PDB entry 8DDT | electron microscopy, 3.10 A resolution | chains A and B of the 8 polymer chains in the assembly

Chain A (and B):
Molecule: Transient receptor potential cation channel, subfamily M, member 3
Organism: Mus musculus
Notes: chain B of this document is another copy of the same molecule, construct and numbering; everything in this record applies to it too
UniProtKB: Q5F4S7 (Q5F4S7_MOUSE); numbering as in UniProt (aligned over 1-1371)
Sequence (1371 residues; each row starts with the number of its first residue):
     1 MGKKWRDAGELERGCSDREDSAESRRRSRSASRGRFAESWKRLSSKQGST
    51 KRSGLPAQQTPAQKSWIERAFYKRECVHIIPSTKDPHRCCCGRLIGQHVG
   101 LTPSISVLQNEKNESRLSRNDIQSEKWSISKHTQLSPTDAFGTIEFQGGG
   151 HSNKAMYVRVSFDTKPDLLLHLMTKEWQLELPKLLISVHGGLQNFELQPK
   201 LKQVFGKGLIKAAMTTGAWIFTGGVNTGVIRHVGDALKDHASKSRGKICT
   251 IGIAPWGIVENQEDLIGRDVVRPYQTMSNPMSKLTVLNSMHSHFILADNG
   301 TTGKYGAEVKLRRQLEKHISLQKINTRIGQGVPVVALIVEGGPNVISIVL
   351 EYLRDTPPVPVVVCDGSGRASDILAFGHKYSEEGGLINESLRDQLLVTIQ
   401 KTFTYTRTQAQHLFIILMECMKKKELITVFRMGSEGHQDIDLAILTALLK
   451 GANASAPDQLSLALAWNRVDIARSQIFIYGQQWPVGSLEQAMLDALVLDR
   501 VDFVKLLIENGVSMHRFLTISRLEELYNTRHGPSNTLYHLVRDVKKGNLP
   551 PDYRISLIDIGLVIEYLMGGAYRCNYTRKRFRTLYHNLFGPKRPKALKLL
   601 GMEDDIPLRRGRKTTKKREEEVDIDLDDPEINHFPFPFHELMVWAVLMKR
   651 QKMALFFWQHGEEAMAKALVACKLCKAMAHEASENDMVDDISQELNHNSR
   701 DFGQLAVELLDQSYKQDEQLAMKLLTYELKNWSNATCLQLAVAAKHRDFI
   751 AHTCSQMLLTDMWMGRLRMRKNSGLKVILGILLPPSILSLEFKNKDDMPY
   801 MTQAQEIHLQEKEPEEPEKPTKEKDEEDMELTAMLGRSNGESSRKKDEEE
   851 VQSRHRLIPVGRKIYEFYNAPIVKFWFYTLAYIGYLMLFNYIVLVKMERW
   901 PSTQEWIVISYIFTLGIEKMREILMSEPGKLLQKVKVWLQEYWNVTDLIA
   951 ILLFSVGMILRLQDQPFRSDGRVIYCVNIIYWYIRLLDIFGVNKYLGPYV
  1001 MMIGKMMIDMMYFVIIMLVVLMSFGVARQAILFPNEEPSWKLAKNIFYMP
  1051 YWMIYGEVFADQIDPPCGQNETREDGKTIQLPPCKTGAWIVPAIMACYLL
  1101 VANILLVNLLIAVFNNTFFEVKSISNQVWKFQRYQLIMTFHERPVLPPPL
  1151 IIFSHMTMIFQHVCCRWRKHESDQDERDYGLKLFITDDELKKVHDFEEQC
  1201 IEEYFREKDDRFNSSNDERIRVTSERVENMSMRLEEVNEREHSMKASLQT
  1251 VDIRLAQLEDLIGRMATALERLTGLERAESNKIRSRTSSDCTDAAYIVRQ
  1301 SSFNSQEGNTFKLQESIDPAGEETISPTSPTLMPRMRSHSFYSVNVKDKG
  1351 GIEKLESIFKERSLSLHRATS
Not modelled in the structure: 1-128, 383-396, 589-631, 795-860, 1068-1079, 1165-1176, 1244-1371
Small-molecule neighbours:
  - 1,2-diacyl-glycerol-3-sn-phosphate (3PH), molecule 1: Glu-941, Tyr-942, Trp-943, Thr-946, Ile-949, Ala-950, Leu-953, Val-977, Ile-980, Tyr-981, Ile-984, Leu-987, Val-1000, Ile-1003, Gly-1004, Met-1007, Gln-1132
  - 1,2-diacyl-glycerol-3-sn-phosphate (3PH), molecule 2: Val-1020, Ser-1023, Phe-1024, Ile-1094, Tyr-1098, Val-1101
  - 9Z9 ((3beta,14beta,17beta,25R)-3-[4-methoxy-3-(methoxymethyl)butoxy]spirost-5-en), molecule 1: Met-887, Asn-890, Tyr-891, Tyr-983
  - 9Z9, molecule 2: Pro-1038, Ser-1039, Trp-1040, Ala-1043
  - PIO ([(2R)-2-octanoyloxy-3-[oxidanyl-[(1R,2R,3S,4R,5R,6S)-2,3,6-tris(oxidanyl)-4,5-diphosphonooxy-cyclohexyl]oxy-phosphoryl]oxy-propyl] octanoate): Ser-773, Gly-774, Leu-775, Phe-875, Trp-876, Thr-879, Leu-880, Ile-989, Phe-990, Asn-993, Lys-994, Tyr-995

How chain A and chain B interact:
Residue-residue contacts (102; chain A residue first):
  Gly-148(A) / Ile-508(B)
  Gly-148(A) / Gly-511(B)
  Gly-148(A) / Val-512(B)
  Gly-148(A) / Ser-513(B)
  Ser-152(A) / Glu-1198(B)
  Glu-196(A) / Tyr-479(B)
  Arg-231(A) / Tyr-479(B)
  Ala-241(A) / Arg-1206(B)
  Ser-244(A) / Arg-1206(B)
  Arg-245(A) / Glu-1203(B)  salt bridge
  Arg-245(A) / Arg-1206(B)
  Arg-245(A) / Asp-1210(B)  salt bridge
  Lys-247(A) / Glu-1202(B)  salt bridge
  Gln-275(A) / Ser-513(B)
  Gln-275(A) / Arg-516(B)
  Met-277(A) / Gly-511(B)
  Met-277(A) / Arg-516(B)
  Tyr-1012(A) / Asn-993(B)  hydrogen bond
  Tyr-1012(A) / Tyr-995(B)
  Tyr-1012(A) / Leu-996(B)
  Phe-1013(A) / Tyr-999(B)  hydrophobic
  Ile-1015(A) / Phe-990(B)  hydrophobic
  Ile-1016(A) / Ile-1003(B)  hydrophobic
  Val-1019(A) / Tyr-983(B)
  Val-1019(A) / Phe-990(B)  hydrophobic
  Met-1022(A) / Tyr-983(B)  hydrophobic
  Ser-1023(A) / Ile-980(B)
  Ser-1023(A) / Tyr-983(B)
  Val-1026(A) / Asn-890(B)
  Ala-1027(A) / Cys-976(B)
  Ala-1027(A) / Ile-980(B)  hydrophobic
  Gln-1029(A) / Leu-894(B)
  Ala-1030(A) / Val-893(B)
  Ala-1030(A) / Arg-972(B)  hydrogen bond (backbone-side chain)
  Ala-1030(A) / Cys-976(B)  hydrophobic
  Ile-1031(A) / Val-973(B)  hydrophobic
  Ile-1031(A) / Cys-976(B)  hydrophobic
  Phe-1033(A) / Arg-972(B)
  Pro-1034(A) / Arg-972(B)
  Asn-1035(A) / Lys-896(B)
  Glu-1036(A) / Val-895(B)
  Glu-1036(A) / Lys-896(B)  hydrogen bond (backbone-backbone)
  Glu-1037(A) / Lys-896(B)  salt bridge
  Pro-1038(A) / Val-895(B)  hydrophobic
  Ile-1046(A) / Leu-894(B)  hydrophobic
  Val-1058(A) / Tyr-1055(B)
  Val-1058(A) / Glu-1057(B)
  Phe-1059(A) / Glu-1057(B)
  Ala-1060(A) / Glu-1057(B)  hydrogen bond (backbone-side chain)
  Asp-1064(A) / Tyr-1048(B)  hydrogen bond
  Thr-1086(A) / Ser-969(B)
  Thr-1086(A) / Asp-970(B)
  Thr-1086(A) / Val-973(B)
  Ile-1090(A) / Val-973(B)  hydrophobic
  Ile-1090(A) / Val-977(B)  hydrophobic
  Pro-1092(A) / Tyr-1048(B)
  Pro-1092(A) / Trp-1052(B)
  Ile-1094(A) / Ile-980(B)  hydrophobic
  Met-1095(A) / Trp-1052(B)  hydrophobic
  Ala-1096(A) / Tyr-1051(B)  hydrogen bond (backbone-side chain)
  Ala-1096(A) / Trp-1052(B)
  Leu-1099(A) / Trp-1052(B)  hydrophobic
  Leu-1099(A) / Tyr-1055(B)
  Leu-1100(A) / Met-1010(B)
  Leu-1100(A) / Val-1014(B)  hydrophobic
  Leu-1100(A) / Tyr-1051(B)
  Leu-1100(A) / Tyr-1055(B)
  Asn-1103(A) / Tyr-1055(B)
  Ile-1104(A) / Met-1010(B)  hydrophobic
  Ile-1104(A) / Tyr-1055(B)
  Ile-1104(A) / Leu-1110(B)  hydrophobic
  Leu-1105(A) / Ile-1003(B)  hydrophobic
  Leu-1105(A) / Met-1006(B)  hydrophobic
  Leu-1105(A) / Met-1007(B)  hydrophobic
  Leu-1105(A) / Met-1010(B)  hydrophobic
  Asn-1108(A) / Ile-1111(B)
  Asn-1108(A) / Phe-1114(B)
  Leu-1109(A) / Ile-1003(B)  hydrophobic
  Leu-1109(A) / Met-1006(B)  hydrophobic
  Ala-1112(A) / Phe-1114(B)
  Val-1113(A) / Phe-1118(B)  hydrophobic
  Asn-1115(A) / Asn-1115(B)
  Asn-1116(A) / Asn-1115(B)
  Asn-1116(A) / Phe-1118(B)
  Asp-1217(A) / Asn-1216(B)  hydrogen bond
  Ile-1220(A) / Arg-1219(B)
  Arg-1221(A) / Arg-1219(B)
  Ser-1224(A) / Thr-1223(B)
  Ser-1224(A) / Arg-1226(B)
  Val-1227(A) / Arg-1226(B)
  Glu-1228(A) / Arg-1226(B)  salt bridge
  Met-1230(A) / Met-1230(B)  hydrophobic
  Ser-1231(A) / Met-1230(B)
  Leu-1234(A) / Met-1230(B)  hydrophobic
  Glu-1235(A) / Arg-1233(B)  salt bridge
  Asn-1238(A) / Arg-1233(B)  hydrogen bond
  Asn-1238(A) / Glu-1236(B)  hydrogen bond
  Asn-1238(A) / Val-1237(B)
  Asn-1238(A) / Arg-1240(B)
  Glu-1241(A) / Arg-1240(B)
  His-1242(A) / His-1242(B)
  Ser-1243(A) / His-1242(B)
Also at the interface, not in a pair above, chain A (75 interface residues in all): Gln-147, Gly-149, Gly-150, Lys-202, Lys-243, Pro-280, Leu-1042, Gly-1056, Gly-1087, Ile-1111, Thr-1223
Also at the interface, not in a pair above, chain B (66 interface residues in all): Gln-482, Leu-488, Glu-509, His-515, Ile-979, Leu-987, Met-1002, Gly-1056, Val-1107, Ile-1220, Val-1227, Leu-1234

Summary:
Chain A and chain B form an interface of 75 and 66 residues respectively; the contacts include 9 hydrogen
bonds and 6 salt bridges. Polar contacts include Arg-245(A)/Glu-1203(B), Arg-245(A)/Asp-1210(B) and
Lys-247(A)/Glu-1202(B). Ligands of chain A: 1,2-diacyl-glycerol-3-sn-phosphate, compound 9Z9 and compound PIO.
Both chains are Transient receptor potential cation channel, subfamily M, member 3 (Mus musculus). Entry 8DDT
(cryo-EM structure of TRPM3 ion channel in the presence of PIP2, state2) was determined by electron microscopy
together with 8DDQ, 8DDR, 8DDS, 8DDU, 8DDV, 8DDW and 4 further entries from the same study.
